Entry 4QZ5 (X-ray diffraction, 2.80 A resolution); this record covers chains A and G of the 28 polymer chains in the assembly.

Chain A:
Molecule: Proteasome subunit alpha type-2
Organism: Saccharomyces cerevisiae
Notes: EC 3.4.25.1; engineered mutation(s): A49S
Reference sequence: P23639 (PSA2_YEAST); numbering as in UniProt (aligned over 1-250)
Amino-acid sequence (250 residues; numbered 1 to 250; the number before each row is that of its first residue):
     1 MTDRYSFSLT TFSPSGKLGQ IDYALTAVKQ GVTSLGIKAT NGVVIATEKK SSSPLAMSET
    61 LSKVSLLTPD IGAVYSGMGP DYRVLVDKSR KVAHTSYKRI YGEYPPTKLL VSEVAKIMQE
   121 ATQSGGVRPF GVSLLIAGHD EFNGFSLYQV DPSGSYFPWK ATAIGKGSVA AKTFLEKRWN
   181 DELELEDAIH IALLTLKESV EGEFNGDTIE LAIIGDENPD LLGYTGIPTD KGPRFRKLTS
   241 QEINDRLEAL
UniProt features mapped onto this chain:
  - cross-link: Lys108 (Glycyl lysine isopeptide (Lys-Gly) (interchain with G-Cter in ubiquitin))

Chain G:
Molecule: Proteasome subunit alpha type-1
Organism: Saccharomyces cerevisiae
Notes: EC 3.4.25.1
Reference sequence: P21243 (PSA1_YEAST); residues -8 to 243 here correspond to UniProt positions 1-252 (UniProt number = residue number + 9)
Amino-acid sequence (252 residues; numbered -8 to 243; the number before each row is that of its first residue; numbers below 1 keep their minus sign (Met-8 is residue -8)):
    -8 MSGAAAASAA GYDRHITIFS PEGRLYQVEY AFKATNQTNI NSLAVRGKDC TVVISQKKVP
    52 DKLLDPTTVS YIFCISRTIG MVVNGPIPDA RNAALRAKAE AAEFRYKYGY DMPCDVLAKR
   112 MANLSQIYTQ RAYMRPLGVI LTFVSVDEEL GPSIYKTDPA GYYVGYKATA TGPKQQEITT
   172 NLENHFKKSK IDHINEESWE KVVEFAITHM IDALGTEFSK NDLEVGVATK DKFFTLSAEN
   232 IEERLVAIAE QD
Unresolved in the structure: -8 to 1, 243
Bound ions: Mg2+: Thr8, Tyr119, Met125

How chain A and chain G interact:
Pairs across the interface (67):
  Asp3(A) - Tyr124(G)
  Tyr5(A) - Ile7(G)
  Tyr5(A) - Ala123(G)  hydrophobic
  Tyr5(A) - Tyr124(G)  hydrophobic
  Leu9(A) - Ile9(G)  hydrophobic
  Leu9(A) - Ala123(G)  hydrophobic
  Gln20(A) - Ile9(G)
  Gln20(A) - Phe10(G)  hydrogen bond (side chain-backbone)
  Tyr23(A) - Phe10(G)  hydrophobic
  Tyr23(A) - Ser11(G)
  Tyr23(A) - Pro12(G)  hydrophobic
  Tyr23(A) - Gly14(G)
  Ala24(A) - Phe10(G)  hydrophobic
  Thr26(A) - Pro12(G)
  Thr26(A) - Glu13(G)
  Ala27(A) - Gly14(G)
  Ser52(A) - Tyr153(G)  hydrogen bond
  Ser53(A) - Thr170(G)
  Pro54(A) - Lys158(G)
  Pro54(A) - Glu174(G)
  Leu55(A) - Tyr157(G)
  Leu55(A) - Lys158(G)  hydrogen bond (backbone-backbone)
  Leu55(A) - Ala159(G)
  Leu55(A) - Thr170(G)
  Leu55(A) - Leu173(G)  hydrophobic
  Leu55(A) - Glu174(G)
  Leu55(A) - Phe177(G)  hydrophobic
  Ala56(A) - Gly156(G)
  Ala56(A) - Tyr157(G)  hydrophobic
  Met57(A) - Arg37(G)
  Met57(A) - Val155(G)
  Met57(A) - Gly156(G)  hydrogen bond (backbone-backbone)
  Met57(A) - Tyr157(G)
  Met57(A) - Lys158(G)
  Thr60(A) - Tyr146(G)
  Thr60(A) - Val155(G)
  Thr60(A) - Gly156(G)  hydrogen bond (side chain-backbone)
  Leu61(A) - Tyr153(G)  hydrophobic
  Leu61(A) - Val155(G)  hydrophobic
  Met78(A) - Phe10(G)  hydrophobic
  Met78(A) - Leu16(G)  hydrophobic
  Pro80(A) - Gln117(G)
  Pro80(A) - Ala151(G)
  Pro80(A) - Gly152(G)
  Pro80(A) - Tyr153(G)
  Asp81(A) - Gln117(G)
  Arg83(A) - Ala113(G)  hydrogen bond (side chain-backbone)
  Arg83(A) - Asn114(G)
  Arg83(A) - Gly152(G)  hydrogen bond (side chain-backbone)
  Arg83(A) - Tyr154(G)
  Val84(A) - Asn114(G)
  Val84(A) - Gln117(G)
  Asp87(A) - Lys110(G)  salt bridge
  Asp87(A) - Asn114(G)
  Gly126(A) - Arg122(G)
  Gly126(A) - Ala123(G)  hydrogen bond (backbone-backbone)
  Val127(A) - Gln121(G)
  Val127(A) - Arg122(G)
  Arg128(A) - Thr8(G)
  Arg128(A) - Phe10(G)
  Arg128(A) - Leu16(G)
  Arg128(A) - Thr120(G)  hydrogen bond (side chain-backbone)
  Arg128(A) - Gln121(G)  hydrogen bond (backbone-backbone)
  Pro129(A) - Phe10(G)
  Pro129(A) - Gln121(G)
  Phe130(A) - Gln121(G)
  Gly131(A) - Phe10(G)
Other interface residues (no listed pair), chain A (30 interface residues in all): Thr2, Ala121
Other interface residues (no listed pair), chain G (34 interface residues in all): Thr160

Overview:
Chain A and chain G form an interface of 30 and 34 residues respectively; the contacts include 10 hydrogen
bonds and 1 salt bridge. Among the polar pairs are Asp87(A)-Lys110(G), Gln20(A)-Phe10(G) and
Ser52(A)-Tyr153(G). The Mg2+ site is built by Thr8(G), Tyr119(G) and Met125(G).
Here chain A is Proteasome subunit alpha type-2 and chain G is Proteasome subunit alpha type-1, both from
Saccharomyces cerevisiae. Entry 4QZ5 (yCP beta5-A49T-mutant in complex with ONX 0914) was determined by X-ray
diffraction, deposited together with 4QUX, 4QUY, 4QV0, 4QV1, 4QV3, 4QV4 and 42 further entries.
